Entry 2ZEZ (X-ray diffraction, 1.90 A resolution); this record covers chain A.

# Chain A
Molecule: S-layer associated multidomain endoglucanase
Source organism: Thermoanaerobacterium polysaccharolyticum
Notes: fragment: cbm-2
UniProtKB: Q9ZA17 (Q9ZA17_9THEO); residues 1-144 here correspond to UniProt positions 756-899 (UniProt number = residue number + 755)
Amino-acid sequence (144 residues; row label = number of the first residue in the row):
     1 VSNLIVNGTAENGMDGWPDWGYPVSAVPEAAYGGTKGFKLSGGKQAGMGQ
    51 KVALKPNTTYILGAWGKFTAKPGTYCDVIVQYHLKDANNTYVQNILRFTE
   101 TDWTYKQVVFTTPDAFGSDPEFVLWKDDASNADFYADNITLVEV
Not modelled in the structure: 1, 144
Bound ions: Ca2+: T9, E11, G33, K36, D137

# Overview
The Ca2+ site is built by T9, E11, G33, K36 and D137.
Chain A is S-layer associated multidomain endoglucanase (Thermoanaerobacterium polysaccharolyticum); the
structure, Family 16 Carbohydrate Binding Module-2, was determined by X-ray diffraction, deposited together
with 2ZEX and 2ZEY.
